PDB entry 5FDI | X-ray diffraction, 1.85 A resolution | chain A

Chain A:
Molecule: Carbonic anhydrase 2
Source organism: Homo sapiens
Notes: EC 4.2.1.1
UniProt: P00918 (CAH2_HUMAN); the author numbering skips numbers that UniProt does not, so the offset changes along the chain: 1-125 = UniProt 1-125; 127-261 = UniProt 126-260
Sequence (260 residues; row label = number of the first residue in the row; note: 1 number in that range is skipped by the numbering (no residue carries it; nothing is unmodelled there)):
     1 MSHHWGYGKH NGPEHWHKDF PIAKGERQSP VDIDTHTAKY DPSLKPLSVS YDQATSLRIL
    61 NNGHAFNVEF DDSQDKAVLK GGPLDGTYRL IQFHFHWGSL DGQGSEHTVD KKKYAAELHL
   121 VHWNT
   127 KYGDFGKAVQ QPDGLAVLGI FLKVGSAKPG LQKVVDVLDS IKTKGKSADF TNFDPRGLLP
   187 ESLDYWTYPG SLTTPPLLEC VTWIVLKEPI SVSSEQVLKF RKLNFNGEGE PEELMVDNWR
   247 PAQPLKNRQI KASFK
Not modelled in the structure: 1-2
Bound ions: Zn2+: His94, His96, His119 (together with 5WM); 4-(hydroxymercury)benzoic acid Hg: Gln137, Glu205
Ligand contacts:
  - 5WM (1,1-bis(oxidanylidene)-3-[(sulfamoylamino)methyl]-1-benzothiophene): Ile91, Gln92, His94, His96, Glu106, His119, Val121, Phe131, Val143, Ser197, Leu198, Thr199, Thr200, Pro202, Trp209
  - 4-(hydroxymercury)benzoic acid (HGB): Arg27, Val135, Gln136, Gln137, Pro138, Glu205, Cys206
UniProt features mapped onto this chain:
  - active site: His64 (Proton donor/acceptor)
  - binding site (Zn(2+)): His94, His96, His119
  - binding site (substrate): Thr199, Thr200
  - site: Tyr7 (Fine-tunes the proton-transfer properties of H-64), Asn62 (Fine-tunes the proton-transfer properties of H-64), Asn67 (Fine-tunes the proton-transfer properties of H-64), Gln92 (Involved in the binding of some activators, including histamine and L-histidine)
  - modified residue: Ser2 (N-acetylserine), Ser166 (Phosphoserine), Ser173 (Phosphoserine)

In short:
Ligands of chain A: compound 5WM and 4-(hydroxymercury)benzoic acid. The Zn2+ site is built by His94, His96
and His119. Gln137 and Glu205 form the 4-(hydroxymercury)benzoic acid Hg site. UniProt lists active-site
residue His64, 3 Zn2+-binding residues and substrate-binding residues Thr199 and Thr200.
Chain A is Carbonic anhydrase 2 (Homo sapiens); the structure, Crystal structure of Human Carbonic Anhydrase
II with the anticonvulsant sulfamide JNJ-26990990 and its S,S-dioxide analog, was determined by X-ray
diffraction together with 5FDC from the same study.
